Entry 7XXJ (electron microscopy, 3.33 A resolution); this record covers chains B and C of the 4 polymer chains in the assembly.

== Chain B ==
Molecule: VP2
From: Echovirus E18
Sequence (260 residues; numbered 1 to 260; the number before each row is that of its first residue):
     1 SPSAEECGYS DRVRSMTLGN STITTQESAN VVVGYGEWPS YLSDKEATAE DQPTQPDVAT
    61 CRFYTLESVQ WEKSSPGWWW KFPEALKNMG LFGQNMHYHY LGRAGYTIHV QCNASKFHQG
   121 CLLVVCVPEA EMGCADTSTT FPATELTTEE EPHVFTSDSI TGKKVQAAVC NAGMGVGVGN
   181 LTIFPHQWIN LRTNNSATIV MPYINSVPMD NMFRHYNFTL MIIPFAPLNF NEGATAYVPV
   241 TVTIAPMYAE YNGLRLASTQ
Not modelled in the structure: 1-9, 260

== Chain C ==
Molecule: VP3
From: Echovirus E18
Sequence (239 residues; each row starts with the number of its first residue):
     1 GVPVLNTPGS TQFLTSDDFQ SPSAMPQFDE TPEMHIPGEV RNLMEMAEVD SVVPVNNITG
    61 KTKSMEAYQI AVGTGNTDKT KPIFSFQMDP GYSSVLKRTL LGEMLNYYAH WSGSVKLTFL
   121 FCGSAMATGK LLISYSPPGA SVPSSRKDAM LGTHIIWDIG LQSSCVLCVP WISQSHYRMV
   181 QQDPYTSAGY ITCWYQTNIV VPPGAPTSCD VLCFASACND FSVRLLRDTP FMAQPGKLQ
Not modelled in the structure: 239

== Chain B / chain C interface ==
Contacting residue pairs - 93 pairs, chain B then chain C:
  Tyr-35(B) / Pro-37(C)
  Tyr-35(B) / Gly-38(C)
  Glu-37(B) / His-35(C)  salt bridge
  Glu-37(B) / Pro-37(C)
  Glu-46(B) / Met-34(C)
  Glu-46(B) / His-35(C)  hydrogen bond (side chain-backbone)
  Arg-103(B) / Met-34(C)
  Lys-116(B) / Ser-124(C)  hydrogen bond (backbone-side chain)
  Lys-116(B) / Ala-125(C)  hydrogen bond (backbone-backbone)
  Lys-116(B) / Met-126(C)  hydrogen bond (backbone-backbone)
  Phe-117(B) / Ser-124(C)
  Phe-117(B) / Met-126(C)  hydrophobic
  Phe-117(B) / Pro-202(C)  hydrophobic
  Phe-117(B) / Gly-204(C)
  Phe-117(B) / Ala-205(C)
  Phe-117(B) / Pro-206(C)
  His-118(B) / Gly-123(C)
  His-118(B) / Ser-124(C)
  Gln-119(B) / Cys-122(C)
  Gln-119(B) / Gly-123(C)
  Gln-119(B) / Ser-124(C)
  Gln-119(B) / Pro-206(C)
  Gln-119(B) / Ser-208(C)  hydrogen bond (side chain-backbone)
  Gln-119(B) / Cys-209(C)
  Gln-119(B) / Asp-210(C)  hydrogen bond
  Gly-120(B) / Cys-122(C)
  Cys-121(B) / Leu-120(C)  hydrophobic
  Cys-121(B) / Cys-122(C)  hydrophobic
  Ser-157(B) / Lys-63(C)
  Ser-157(B) / Ser-64(C)
  Val-169(B) / Met-65(C)  hydrophobic
  Cys-170(B) / Thr-62(C)
  Cys-170(B) / Lys-63(C)  hydrogen bond (side chain-backbone)
  Val-178(B) / Met-65(C)  hydrophobic
  Val-178(B) / Tyr-68(C)
  Gly-179(B) / Ser-51(C)
  Gly-179(B) / Val-52(C)  hydrogen bond (backbone-backbone)
  Gly-179(B) / Tyr-68(C)  hydrogen bond (backbone-side chain)
  Asn-180(B) / Arg-98(C)  hydrogen bond (side chain-backbone)
  Asn-180(B) / Thr-99(C)
  Asn-180(B) / Leu-100(C)
  Asn-180(B) / Glu-103(C)
  Thr-182(B) / Val-49(C)
  Thr-182(B) / Asp-50(C)  hydrogen bond (side chain-backbone)
  Thr-182(B) / Ser-51(C)
  Thr-182(B) / Leu-100(C)
  Ile-183(B) / Met-46(C)  hydrophobic
  Ile-183(B) / Leu-100(C)  hydrophobic
  Trp-188(B) / Val-52(C)  hydrophobic
  Trp-188(B) / Leu-212(C)  hydrophobic
  Trp-188(B) / Phe-214(C)  hydrophobic
  Asn-190(B) / Leu-120(C)
  Asn-190(B) / Phe-121(C)  hydrogen bond (side chain-backbone)
  Asn-190(B) / Cys-122(C)
  Asn-190(B) / Ser-163(C)  hydrogen bond
  Leu-191(B) / Ala-125(C)
  Arg-192(B) / Phe-121(C)
  Arg-192(B) / Gly-123(C)
  Arg-192(B) / Ser-124(C)
  Arg-192(B) / Ala-125(C)  hydrogen bond (side chain-backbone)
  Arg-192(B) / Ala-127(C)  hydrogen bond (side chain-backbone)
  Arg-192(B) / Thr-128(C)
  Arg-192(B) / Ile-159(C)  hydrogen bond (side chain-backbone)
  Arg-192(B) / Gly-160(C)  hydrogen bond (side chain-backbone)
  Arg-192(B) / Leu-161(C)
  Arg-192(B) / Ser-163(C)
  Thr-193(B) / Leu-161(C)  hydrogen bond (side chain-backbone)
  Thr-193(B) / Ser-163(C)
  Pro-202(B) / Pro-37(C)  hydrophobic
  Tyr-203(B) / Pro-37(C)
  Ile-204(B) / Pro-37(C)
  Asn-205(B) / Ile-36(C)
  Ser-206(B) / Met-34(C)
  Ser-206(B) / Ile-36(C)
  Pro-208(B) / Met-34(C)  hydrophobic
  Ile-223(B) / Met-65(C)  hydrophobic
  Pro-224(B) / Met-65(C)
  Phe-225(B) / Val-52(C)  hydrophobic
  Phe-225(B) / Met-65(C)  hydrophobic
  Phe-225(B) / Tyr-68(C)  hydrophobic
  Phe-225(B) / Gln-69(C)
  Phe-225(B) / Leu-212(C)  hydrophobic
  Ala-226(B) / Cys-122(C)  hydrophobic
  Ala-226(B) / Asp-210(C)
  Pro-227(B) / Gln-69(C)
  Pro-227(B) / Asp-210(C)
  Asn-229(B) / Pro-206(C)
  Asn-229(B) / Ser-208(C)  hydrogen bond
  Phe-230(B) / Pro-206(C)  hydrophobic
  Asn-231(B) / Pro-203(C)  hydrogen bond (side chain-backbone)
  Asn-231(B) / Gly-204(C)
  Asn-231(B) / Ala-205(C)  hydrogen bond (side chain-backbone)
  Asn-231(B) / Pro-206(C)
Other interface residues (no listed pair), chain B (42 interface residues in all): Gly-34, Pro-76, Asp-158, Gly-177, Val-207
Other interface residues (no listed pair), chain C (44 interface residues in all): Gln-162

== Overview ==
Chain B and chain C form an interface of 42 and 44 residues respectively; the contacts include 21 hydrogen
bonds and 1 salt bridge. Among the polar pairs are Glu-37(B)/His-35(C), Glu-46(B)/His-35(C) and
Lys-116(B)/Ser-124(C).
Chain B is VP2 and chain C is VP3, both from Echovirus E18; the structure, Echo 18 incubated with FcRn at
pH5.5, was determined by electron microscopy, deposited together with 7XXA and 7XXG.
